6RQL - chains B and J of the 20 polymer chains in the assembly; structure by electron microscopy, 2.90 A resolution.

# Chain B
Protein: DNA-directed RNA polymerase I subunit RPA135
Organism: Saccharomyces cerevisiae
Notes: EC 2.7.7.6
Reference sequence: P22138 (RPA2_YEAST); residue numbers follow UniProt; this construct covers 1-1203
Chain sequence (1203 residues; row label = number of the first residue in the row):
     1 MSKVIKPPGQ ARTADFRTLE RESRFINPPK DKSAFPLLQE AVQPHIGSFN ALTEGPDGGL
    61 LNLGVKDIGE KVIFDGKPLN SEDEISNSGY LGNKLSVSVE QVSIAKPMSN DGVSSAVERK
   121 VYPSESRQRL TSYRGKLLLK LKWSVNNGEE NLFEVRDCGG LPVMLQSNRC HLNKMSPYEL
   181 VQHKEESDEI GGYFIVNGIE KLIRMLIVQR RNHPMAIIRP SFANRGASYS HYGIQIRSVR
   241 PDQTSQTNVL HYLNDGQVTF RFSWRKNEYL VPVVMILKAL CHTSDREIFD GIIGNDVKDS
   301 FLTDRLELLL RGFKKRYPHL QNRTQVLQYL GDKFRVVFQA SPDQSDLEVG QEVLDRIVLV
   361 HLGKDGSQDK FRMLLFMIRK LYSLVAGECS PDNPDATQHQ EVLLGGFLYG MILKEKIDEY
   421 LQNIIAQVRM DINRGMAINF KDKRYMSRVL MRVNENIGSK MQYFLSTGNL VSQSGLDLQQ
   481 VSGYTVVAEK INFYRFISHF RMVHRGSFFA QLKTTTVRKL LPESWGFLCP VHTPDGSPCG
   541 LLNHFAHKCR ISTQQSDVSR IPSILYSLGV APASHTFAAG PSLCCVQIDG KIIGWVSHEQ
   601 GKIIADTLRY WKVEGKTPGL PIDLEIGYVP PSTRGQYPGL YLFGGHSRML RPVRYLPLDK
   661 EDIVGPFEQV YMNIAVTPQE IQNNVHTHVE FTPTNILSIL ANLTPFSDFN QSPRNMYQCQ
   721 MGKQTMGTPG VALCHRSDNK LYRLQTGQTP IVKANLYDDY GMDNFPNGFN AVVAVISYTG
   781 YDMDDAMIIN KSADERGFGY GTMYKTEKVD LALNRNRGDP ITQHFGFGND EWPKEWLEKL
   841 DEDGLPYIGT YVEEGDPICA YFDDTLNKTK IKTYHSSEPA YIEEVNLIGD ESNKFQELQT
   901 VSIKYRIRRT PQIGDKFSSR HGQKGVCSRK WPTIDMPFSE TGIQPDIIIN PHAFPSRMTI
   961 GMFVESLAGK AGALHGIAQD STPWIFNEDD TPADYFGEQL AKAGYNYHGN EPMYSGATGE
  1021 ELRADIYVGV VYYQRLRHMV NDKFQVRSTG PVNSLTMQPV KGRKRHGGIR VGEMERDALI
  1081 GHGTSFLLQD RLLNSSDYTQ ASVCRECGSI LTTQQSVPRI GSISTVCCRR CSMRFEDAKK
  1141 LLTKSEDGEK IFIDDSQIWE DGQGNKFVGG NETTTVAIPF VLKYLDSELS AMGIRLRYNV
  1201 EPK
Disordered / not traced: 1-11, 112-116, 1141-1147
Swiss-Prot annotation at these positions:
  - zinc finger: C1104 to C1131 (C4-type)
  - modified residue: S2 (N-acetylserine), S81 (Phosphoserine), S1156 (Phosphoserine)
  - mutagenesis: C1104 (C1104A: No effect; when associated with A-1107; A-1128 and A-1131), C1107 (C1107A: Lethal. Abolishes recruitment of RPA1 to Pol I. No effect; when associated with A-1104; A-1128 and A-1131), C1127 (C1127R: Responsible of suppression of RPA190-5 and RPA190-1 mutations), C1128 (C1128A: No effect; when associated with A-1104; A-1107 and A-1131), C1131 (C1131A: No effect; when associated with A-1104; A-1107 and A-1128)

# Chain J
Protein: DNA-directed RNA polymerases I, II, and III subunit RPABC5
Organism: Saccharomyces cerevisiae
Reference sequence: P22139 (RPAB5_YEAST); residue numbers follow UniProt; this construct covers 1-70
Chain sequence (70 residues; numbered 1 to 70; the number before each row is that of its first residue):
     1 MIVPVRCFSC GKVVGDKWES YLNLLQEDEL DEGTALSRLG LKRYCCRRMI LTHVDLIEKF
    61 LRYNPLEKRD
Disordered / not traced: 70
Swiss-Prot annotation at these positions:
  - binding site (Zn(2+)): C7, C10, C45, C46
  - cross-link: K59 (Glycyl lysine isopeptide (Lys-Gly) (interchain with G-Cter in ubiquitin))

# How chain B and chain J interact
Residue-residue contacts (80; chain B residue first):
  R12(B) with E32(J), salt bridge
  F16(B) with E32(J); L51(J), hydrophobic
  T18(B) with L25(J); E32(J)
  L19(B) with L22(J), hydrophobic; L25(J); Q26(J)
  R21(B) with H53(J), hydrogen bond (side chain-backbone); V54(J), hydrogen bond (side chain-backbone)
  E22(B) with W18(J); V54(J); D55(J)
  F25(B) with V54(J); D55(J); E58(J); K59(J)
  P28(B) with R62(J)
  Y178(B) with R62(J)
  V181(B) with R62(J); Y63(J)
  Q182(B) with R62(J); R69(J)
  E185(B) with Y63(J), hydrogen bond (backbone-side chain)
  E186(B) with Y63(J)
  S187(B) with K59(J), hydrogen bond; Y63(J)
  G730(B) with F60(J)
  V731(B) with K59(J); F60(J); Y63(J)
  A732(B) with Y63(J)
  C734(B) with Y63(J)
  H735(B) with Y63(J)
  R743(B) with M1(J), hydrogen bond; F60(J)
  Q745(B) with M1(J)
  G747(B) with V54(J)
  Q748(B) with F8(J); T52(J); V54(J)
  T749(B) with T52(J), hydrogen bond (backbone-backbone); V54(J)
  I751(B) with T52(J)
  D763(B) with V54(J)
  N764(B) with L56(J); K59(J)
  P766(B) with V54(J), hydrophobic; L56(J)
  N770(B) with R48(J), hydrogen bond (backbone-side chain); T52(J)
  V772(B) with S9(J); C45(J), hydrophobic
  A793(B) with F8(J)
  R796(B) with C7(J); F8(J), hydrogen bond (side chain-backbone); S9(J), hydrogen bond (side chain-backbone); C10(J), hydrogen bond (side chain-backbone); G11(J)
  G797(B) with F8(J)
  F798(B) with F8(J), hydrophobic
  T941(B) with R43(J)
  I943(B) with R43(J); Y44(J), hydrophobic; C45(J), hydrophobic
  Q944(B) with S9(J)
  D946(B) with S9(J), hydrogen bond; R48(J), salt bridge
  K970(B) with Y44(J)
  A973(B) with Y44(J); R47(J)
  L974(B) with Y44(J), hydrophobic; R47(J), hydrogen bond (backbone-side chain)
  H975(B) with G33(J)
  G976(B) with E32(J); L51(J)
  Y1005(B) with Y44(J)
  E1011(B) with Y44(J), hydrogen bond
  V1028(B) with Y44(J)
  V1030(B) with Y44(J), hydrophobic
Other interface residues (no listed pair), chain B (55 interface residues in all): I26, K184, T728, L733, T746, A771, S792, G972
Other interface residues (no listed pair), chain J (32 interface residues in all): R6, D31, M49

# Overview
Chain B and chain J form an interface of 55 and 32 residues respectively; the contacts include 13 hydrogen
bonds and 2 salt bridges. Polar contacts include R12(B)-E32(J), D946(B)-R48(J) and R21(B)-H53(J). From
UniProt: 5 mutagenesis sites on chain B; 4 Zn2+-binding residues on chain J.
Chain B is DNA-directed RNA polymerase I subunit RPA135 and chain J is DNA-directed RNA polymerases I, II, and
III subunit RPABC5, both from Saccharomyces cerevisiae; the structure, RNA Polymerase I Closed Conformation 2
(CC2), was determined by electron microscopy (same publication as 6RQH, 6RQT, 6RRD, 6RUI, 6RUO and 6RWE).
